Entry 8S96 (X-ray diffraction, 1.68 A resolution); this record covers chain A.

== Chain A ==
Protein: Ribonuclease pancreatic
Organism: Bos taurus
Notes: EC 4.6.1.18
UniProtKB: P61823 (RNAS1_BOVIN); residues 1-124 here correspond to UniProt positions 27-150 (UniProt number = residue number + 26)
Chain sequence (124 residues; numbered 1 to 124; the number before each row is that of its first residue):
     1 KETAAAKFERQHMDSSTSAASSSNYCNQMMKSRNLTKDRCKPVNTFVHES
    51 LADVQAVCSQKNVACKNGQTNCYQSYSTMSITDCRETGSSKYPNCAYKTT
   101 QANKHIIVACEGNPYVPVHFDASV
Disulfides: Cys26-Cys84, Cys40-Cys95, Cys58-Cys110, Cys65-Cys72
Small-molecule neighbours: adenosine 5'-heptaphosphate (ZSF): Lys7, Gln11, His12, Arg39, Lys41, Pro42, Val43, Asn44, Cys65, Asn67, Gln69, Asn71, Ala109, Glu111, Val118, His119, Phe120, Asp121

== Summary ==
Bound to chain A: adenosine 5'-heptaphosphate.
Chain A is Ribonuclease pancreatic (Bos taurus); the structure, RNase A-Adenosine 5'-Heptaphosphate
(RNaseA.p7A), was determined by X-ray diffraction, deposited together with 8GGG, 8GC9 and 8FHM.
